7VZG - chains B and D of the 14 polymer chains in the assembly; structure by electron microscopy, 2.61 A resolution.

== Chain B ==
Protein: Photosystem P840 reaction center iron-sulfur protein
Organism: Chloracidobacterium thermophilum
UniProt: A8DJF8 (A8DJF8_9BACT); residue numbers follow UniProt; this construct covers 74-149
Chain sequence (76 residues; row label = number of the first residue in the row):
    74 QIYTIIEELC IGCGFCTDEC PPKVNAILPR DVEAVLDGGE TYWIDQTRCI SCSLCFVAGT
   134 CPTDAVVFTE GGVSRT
Metal / ion sites: 4Fe-4S cluster Fe: Cys93, Cys122, Cys125
Ligand contacts:
  - 4Fe-4S cluster (SF4), molecule 1: Tyr76, Cys93, Pro94, Val97, Ala99, Ile100, Ile117, Cys122, Ile123, Ser124, Cys125, Ser126, Leu127, Cys128
  - 4Fe-4S cluster (SF4), molecule 2: Ile78, Cys83, Ile84, Gly85, Cys86, Gly87, Phe88, Cys89, Tyr115, Thr133, Cys134, Pro135, Thr136, Ala138, Val139

== Chain D ==
Protein: PscD'
Organism: Chloracidobacterium thermophilum
UniProt: G2LHG2 (G2LHG2_CHLTF); residues 1-70 here = UniProt positions 1-70
Chain sequence (70 residues; numbered 1 to 70; the number before each row is that of its first residue):
     1 MARTPEEIVK RYKEANIWLR HWKQQIGLAK DEEQREMFTQ YYEERVQEIA ALEEPYRAAL
    61 KILNQQESQR
Disordered / not traced: 61-70

== How chain B and chain D interact ==
Residue-residue contacts (24):
  Ile75(B) - Gln34(D)
  Ile75(B) - Met37(D)  hydrophobic
  Ile75(B) - Phe38(D)  hydrophobic
  Thr77(B) - His21(D)
  Thr77(B) - Gln25(D)
  Ile79(B) - Ile17(D)  hydrophobic
  Ile79(B) - His21(D)
  Glu80(B) - Gln24(D)  hydrogen bond
  Glu81(B) - Arg20(D)  salt bridge
  Arg103(B) - Gln24(D)
  Trp116(B) - Leu28(D)  hydrophobic
  Gln119(B) - Leu28(D)
  Gln119(B) - Lys30(D)
  Gln119(B) - Gln34(D)  hydrogen bond
  Thr120(B) - Lys30(D)
  Val140(B) - Trp18(D)  hydrophobic
  Thr142(B) - Tyr41(D)
  Glu143(B) - Met37(D)
  Glu143(B) - Tyr41(D)
  Gly144(B) - Tyr41(D)  hydrogen bond (backbone-side chain)
  Gly145(B) - Tyr41(D)  hydrogen bond (backbone-side chain)
  Val146(B) - Trp18(D)  hydrophobic
  Val146(B) - Trp22(D)  hydrophobic
  Arg148(B) - Trp18(D)
Interface residues without a listed pair, chain B (18 interface residues in all): Ile78, Ile117

== In short ==
The interface between chain B and chain D involves 18 residues on one side and 13 on the other, with 4
hydrogen bonds and 1 salt bridge. Polar pairs include Glu81(B)-Arg20(D), Glu80(B)-Gln24(D) and
Gln119(B)-Gln34(D). Ligands of chain B: 4Fe-4S cluster.
Here chain B is Photosystem P840 reaction center iron-sulfur protein and chain D is PscD', both from
Chloracidobacterium thermophilum. Entry 7VZG (Structure of the Acidobacteria homodimeric reaction center bound
with cytochrome c (the larger form)) was determined by electron microscopy (same publication as 7VZR).
